4BA6 - chain A; structure by X-ray diffraction, 1.42 A resolution.

Chain A:
Protein: Endoglucanase cel5A
Organism: Eubacterium cellulosolvens
Notes: fragment: c-terminal family 65 carbohydrate binding module (cbm65b), residues 581-713
UniProtKB: Q3LHN3 (Q3LHN3_EUBCE); residues 581-713 here = UniProt positions 581-713
Amino-acid sequence (144 residues; each row starts with the number of its first residue):
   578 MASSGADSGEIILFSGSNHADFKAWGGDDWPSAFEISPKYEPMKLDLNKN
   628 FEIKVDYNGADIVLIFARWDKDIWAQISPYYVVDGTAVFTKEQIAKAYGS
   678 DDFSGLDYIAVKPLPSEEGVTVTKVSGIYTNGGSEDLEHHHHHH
Not modelled in the structure: 578-581, 710-721
Modified residues: Met620 (methionine sulfoxide; SME)
Sequence notes: initiating methionine (578); expression tag (579-580, 714-721)
From the paper describing this entry:
  - mutagenesis - D649A: unchanged binding to xyloglucan
  - mutagenesis - D649A: unchanged binding to barley beta-glucan
  - mutagenesis - D649A: unchanged binding to cellohexaose

Summary:
The paper reports that D649A leaves binding to xyloglucan unchanged; D649A leaves binding to barley
beta-glucan unchanged.
Chain A is Endoglucanase cel5A (Eubacterium cellulosolvens); the structure, High Resolution structure of the
C-terminal family 65 Carbohydrate Binding Module (CBM65B) of endoglucanase Cel5A from ..., was determined by
X-ray diffraction (same publication as 4AEM, 4AEK, 4AFD, 2YPJ and 4AFM).
